PDB entry 7E4H | electron microscopy, 3.01 A resolution | chains B and C of the 4 polymer chains in the assembly

== Chain B ==
Protein: Sorting assembly machinery 35 kDa subunit
Source organism: Saccharomyces cerevisiae S288c
UniProt: P14693 (SAM35_YEAST); residues 1-329 here = UniProt positions 1-329
Chain sequence (329 residues; row label = number of the first residue in the row):
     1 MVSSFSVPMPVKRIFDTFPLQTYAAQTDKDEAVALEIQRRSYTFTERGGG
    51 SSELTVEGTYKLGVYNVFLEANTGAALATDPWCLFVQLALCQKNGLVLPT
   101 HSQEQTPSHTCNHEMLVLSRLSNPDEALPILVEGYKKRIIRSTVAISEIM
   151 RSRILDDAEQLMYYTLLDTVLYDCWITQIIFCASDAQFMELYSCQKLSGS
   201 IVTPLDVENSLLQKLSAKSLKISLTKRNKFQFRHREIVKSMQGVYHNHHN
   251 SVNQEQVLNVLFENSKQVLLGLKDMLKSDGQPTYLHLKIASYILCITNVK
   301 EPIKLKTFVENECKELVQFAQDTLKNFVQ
Not modelled in the structure: 1-12

== Chain C ==
Protein: Sorting assembly machinery 37 kDa subunit
Source organism: Saccharomyces cerevisiae S288c
UniProt: P50110 (SAM37_YEAST); residue numbers follow UniProt; this construct covers 1-327
Chain sequence (351 residues; each row starts with the number of its first residue):
     1 MVKGSVHLWGKDGKASLISVDSIALVWFIKLCTSEEAKSMVAGLQIVFSN
    51 NTDLSSDGKLPVLILDNGTKVSGYVNIVQFLHKNICTSKYEKGTDYEEDL
   101 AIVRKKDRLLEYSLLNYVDVEISRLTDYQLFLNTKNYNEYTKKLFSKLLY
   151 FPMWYNTPLQLRSQARENCEEIIGSLTLEDDEEFVESKAMESASQLAQSK
   201 TFKIAHKNKIKGKQELQQVKYNLQFDNRLQSCVSNWLAARKKLDDSVILS
   251 SDLLFLANLYVQLGLPDGNRIRSKLEQTFGSELLNSMSNKIDDFVHRPSN
   301 NLEQRDPQFREQGNVVMSLYNLACKYILEDYKDHDGDYKDHDIDYKDDDD
   351 K
Not modelled in the structure: 1, 89-98, 175-199, 328-351
Construct notes: expression tag (328-351)

== Chain B / chain C interface ==
Contacting residue pairs (41; chain B residue first):
  A158(B) with N235(C); A238(C), hydrophobic; A239(C)
  L161(B) with N235(C)
  M162(B) with S113(C); Y117(C), hydrophobic; N235(C); W236(C), hydrophobic; A239(C), hydrophobic
  Y163(B) with L110(C); S113(C)
  T165(B) with N116(C); Y117(C)
  L166(B) with L109(C), hydrophobic; S113(C); N116(C)
  T169(B) with N116(C), hydrogen bond
  V170(B) with Y112(C)
  K229(B) with R124(C); E167(C); E171(C)
  F232(B) with E167(C); N168(C)
  R235(B) with Q164(C); E167(C), salt bridge
  E236(B) with D57(C)
  N247(B) with K325(C), hydrogen bond (side chain-backbone); I327(C)
  H249(B) with K325(C)
  N250(B) with K325(C)
  N253(B) with S56(C)
  Q256(B) with G68(C); T69(C); K70(C), hydrogen bond (side chain-backbone)
  V260(B) with V71(C), hydrophobic; N76(C)
  N264(B) with N76(C), hydrogen bond; Y112(C)
  Q267(B) with K83(C), hydrogen bond
  G271(B) with L109(C)
  M275(B) with L109(C), hydrophobic
Also at the interface, not in a pair above, chain B (27 interface residues in all): E159, Y245, V257, V268, L272
Also at the interface, not in a pair above, chain C (33 interface residues in all): G58, Q79, L114, V120, K242, N321, C324, Y326

== Summary ==
Chain B and chain C form an interface of 27 and 33 residues respectively, with 5 hydrogen bonds and 1 salt
bridge. Polar pairs include R235(B)-E167(C), T169(B)-N116(C) and N247(B)-K325(C).
Chain B is Sorting assembly machinery 35 kDa subunit and chain C is Sorting assembly machinery 37 kDa subunit,
both from Saccharomyces cerevisiae S288c; the structure, Cryo-EM structure of the yeast mitochondrial
SAM-Tom40 complex at 3.0 angstrom, was determined by electron microscopy, deposited together with 7E4I.
